PDB entry 2PLZ | X-ray diffraction, 1.36 A resolution | chain A

[Chain A]
Protein: Beta-defensin 1
Organism: Homo sapiens
Reference sequence: P60022 (BD01_HUMAN); residues 1-36 here correspond to UniProt positions 33-68 (UniProt number = residue number + 32)
Amino-acid sequence (36 residues; each row starts with the number of its first residue):
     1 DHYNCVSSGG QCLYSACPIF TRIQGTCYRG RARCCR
Sequence notes: engineered mutation R22 (Lys54 in P60022), R31 (Lys63 in P60022), R33 (Lys65 in P60022), R36 (Lys68 in P60022)
Cystine bridges: C5-C34, C12-C27, C17-C35

[In short]
Chain A is Beta-defensin 1 (Homo sapiens); the structure, Arg-modified human beta-defensin 1 (HBD1), was
determined by X-ray diffraction together with 2PM4 from the same study.
